PDB entry 8U10 | electron microscopy, 3.20 A resolution | chains l and J of the 58 polymer chains in the assembly

[Chain l]
Protein: Portal protein
From: Salmonella phage P22
Reference sequence: P26744 (PORTL_BPP22); numbering as in UniProt (aligned over 1-725)
Chain sequence (725 residues; numbered 1 to 725; the number before each row is that of its first residue):
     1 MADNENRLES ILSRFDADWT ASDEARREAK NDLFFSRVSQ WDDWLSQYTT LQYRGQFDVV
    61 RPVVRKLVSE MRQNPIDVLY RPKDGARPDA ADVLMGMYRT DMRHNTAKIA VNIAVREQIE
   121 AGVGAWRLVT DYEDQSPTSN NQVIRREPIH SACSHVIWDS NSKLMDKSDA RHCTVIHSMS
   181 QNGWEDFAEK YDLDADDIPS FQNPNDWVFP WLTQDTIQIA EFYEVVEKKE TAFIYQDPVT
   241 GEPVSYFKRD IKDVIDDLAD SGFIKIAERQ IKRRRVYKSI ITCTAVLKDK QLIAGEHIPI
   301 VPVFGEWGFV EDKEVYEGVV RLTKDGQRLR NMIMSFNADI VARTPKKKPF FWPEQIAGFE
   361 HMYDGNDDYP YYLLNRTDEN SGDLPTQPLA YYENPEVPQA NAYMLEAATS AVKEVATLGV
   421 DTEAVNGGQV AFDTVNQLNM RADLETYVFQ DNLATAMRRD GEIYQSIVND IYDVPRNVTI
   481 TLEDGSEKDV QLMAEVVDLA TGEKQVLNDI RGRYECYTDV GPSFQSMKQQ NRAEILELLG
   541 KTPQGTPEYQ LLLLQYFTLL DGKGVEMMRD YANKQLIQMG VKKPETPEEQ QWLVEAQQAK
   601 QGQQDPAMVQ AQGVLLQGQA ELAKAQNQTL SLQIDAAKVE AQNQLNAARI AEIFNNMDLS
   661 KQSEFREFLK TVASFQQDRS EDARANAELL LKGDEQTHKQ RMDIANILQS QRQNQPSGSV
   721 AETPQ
Disordered / not traced: 1-4, 421-444, 481-491, 584-725
Curated features (UniProtKB/Swiss-Prot):
  - mutagenesis: V64 (V64A/T/M: Overpackaging), V303 (V303A/T/M/Y: Overpackaging)

[Chain J]
Protein: Major capsid protein
From: Salmonella phage P22
Reference sequence: P26747 (CAPSD_BPP22); residue numbers follow UniProt; this construct covers 1-430
Chain sequence (430 residues; row label = number of the first residue in the row):
     1 MALNEGQIVT LAVDEIIETI SAITPMAQKA KKYTPPAASM QRSSNTIWMP VEQESPTQEG
    61 WDLTDKATGL LELNVAVNMG EPDNDFFQLR ADDLRDETAY RRRIQSAARK LANNVELKVA
   121 NMAAEMGSLV ITSPDAIGTN TADAWNFVAD AEEIMFSREL NRDMGTSYFF NPQDYKKAGY
   181 DLTKRDIFGR IPEEAYRDGT IQRQVAGFDD VLRSPKLPVL TKSTATGITV SGAQSFKPVA
   241 WQLDNDGNKV NVDNRFATVT LSATTGMKRG DKISFAGVKF LGQMAKNVLA QDATFSVVRV
   301 VDGTHVEITP KPVALDDVSL SPEQRAYANV NTSLADAMAV NILNVKDART NVFWADDAIR
   361 IVSQPIPANH ELFAGMKTTS FSIPDVGLNG IFATQGDIST LSGLCRIALW YGVNATRPEA
   421 IGVGLPGQTA
Disordered / not traced: 1-9
Curated features (UniProtKB/Swiss-Prot):
  - site: D14 (Essential for binding to the capsid assembly scaffolding protein), W61 (Involved in capsid stabilization and maturation)
  - mutagenesis: E5 (E5A: Impaired phage growth; probable capsid protein misfolding), D14 (D14A: Impaired phage growth; inability of the mutant capsid protein to interact properly with scaffolding protein), E15 (E15A: Decreased phage growth), E18 (E18A: Decreased phage growth), W61 (W61N/V: Drastically decreases capsid stability), W241 (W241A: Cold-sensitive phenotype probably due to an assembly defect), Q242 (Q242A: Cold-sensitive phenotype probably due to an assembly defect), L243 (L243A: No effect on phage production), D244 (D244A: Lethal. Complete loss of procapsids assembly), N245 (N245A: Slight decrease in phage production), D246 (D246A: Lethal. Complete loss of procapsids assembly, assembles as tubes instead), K249 (K249A: No effect on phage production), 3 further mutagenesis entries in UniProt

[Interface between chain l and chain J]
Pairs across the interface - 43 pairs, chain l then chain J:
  R27(l) - R101(J)
  D43(l) - E97(J)
  W44(l) - L89(J)  hydrophobic
  W44(l) - E97(J)
  W44(l) - Y100(J)
  L45(l) - D96(J)
  L45(l) - E97(J)
  Y48(l) - G396(J)
  Y48(l) - D397(J)
  Y48(l) - I398(J)
  Y48(l) - L401(J)
  Y48(l) - S402(J)
  Y48(l) - G403(J)
  T49(l) - A91(J)
  T49(l) - L401(J)
  T50(l) - L401(J)
  I198(l) - N389(J)
  P199(l) - N389(J)
  S200(l) - S382(J)
  S200(l) - I383(J)
  S200(l) - L388(J)
  S200(l) - N389(J)  hydrogen bond
  F201(l) - S382(J)  hydrogen bond (backbone-side chain)
  D206(l) - R101(J)  salt bridge
  W207(l) - Y100(J)
  W207(l) - I104(J)  hydrophobic
  W207(l) - Q105(J)
  W207(l) - F381(J)  hydrophobic
  V208(l) - R101(J)
  P210(l) - K377(J)
  P210(l) - T394(J)
  W211(l) - K377(J)  hydrogen bond (backbone-side chain)
  T213(l) - K377(J)
  T213(l) - T379(J)
  Q214(l) - T379(J)
  D215(l) - N369(J)  hydrogen bond
  D215(l) - T379(J)
  D215(l) - S380(J)  hydrogen bond
  T216(l) - S380(J)
  C283(l) - I383(J)
  T284(l) - D385(J)
  T284(l) - V386(J)
  T284(l) - G387(J)
Also at the interface, not in a pair above, chain l (23 interface residues in all): L212
Also at the interface, not in a pair above, chain J (29 interface residues in all): T378, P384

[In short]
Chain l and chain J form an interface of 23 and 29 residues respectively, with 5 hydrogen bonds and 1 salt
bridge. Among the polar pairs are D206(l)-R101(J), S200(l)-N389(J) and F201(l)-S382(J).
Chain l is Portal protein and chain J is Major capsid protein, both from Salmonella phage P22; the structure,
In situ cryo-EM structure of bacteriophage P22 gp1:gp4:gp5:gp10:gp9 N-term complex in conformation 1 at 3.2A
resolution, was determined by electron microscopy together with 8TVR, 8TVU, 8U1O and 8U11 from the same study.
